7NI7 - chains A and B; structure by X-ray diffraction, 2.50 A resolution.

# Chain A
Name: N6-adenosine-methyltransferase catalytic subunit
Source organism: Homo sapiens
Notes: EC 2.1.1.348
UniProt: Q86U44 (MTA70_HUMAN); residue numbers follow UniProt; this construct covers 354-580
Chain sequence (246 residues; row label = number of the first residue in the row):
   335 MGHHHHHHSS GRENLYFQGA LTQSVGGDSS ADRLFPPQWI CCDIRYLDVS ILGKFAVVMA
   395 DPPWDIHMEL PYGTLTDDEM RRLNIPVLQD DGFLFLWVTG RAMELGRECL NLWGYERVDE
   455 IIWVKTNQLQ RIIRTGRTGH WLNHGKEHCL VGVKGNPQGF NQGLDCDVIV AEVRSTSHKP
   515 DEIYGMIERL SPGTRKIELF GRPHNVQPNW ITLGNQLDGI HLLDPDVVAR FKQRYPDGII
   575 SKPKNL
Not modelled in the structure: 335-367, 402-403, 468-472, 577-580
Sequence notes: initiating methionine (335); expression tag (336-353)
Residues lining bound ligands: UEH ((R)-4-((4,4-dimethylpiperidin-1-yl)methyl)-2-hydroxy-N-((3-hydroxy-1-(6-((3-(methylcarbamoyl)benzyl)amino)pyrimidin-4-yl)piperidin-3-yl)methyl)benzamide): Cys-376, Asp-377, Ile-378, Arg-379, Asp-395, Pro-396, Pro-397, Tyr-406, Gly-407, Thr-408, Leu-409, Trp-431, Trp-457, Glu-481, Ser-511, His-512, Lys-513, Phe-534, Gly-535, Arg-536, Gly-548, Asn-549, Gln-550
Swiss-Prot annotation at these positions:
  - region: Pro-396 to Thr-410 (Gate loop 1), Glu-450 to Glu-454 (Interaction with METTL14), Gln-462 to Gly-479 (Interphase loop), Gln-464 to Lys-480 (Interaction with METTL14), Arg-465 to His-478 (Positively charged region required for RNA-binding), Val-507 to Asp-515 (Gate loop 2)
  - binding site (S-adenosyl-L-methionine): Asp-377, Ile-378, Asp-395, Lys-513, Arg-536 to Asn-539, Asn-549, Gln-550
  - site (Interaction with METTL14): Glu-438, Arg-441
  - natural variant: Tyr-406 (Y406C: Found in patients with large intestine cancer; uncertain significance)
  - mutagenesis: Asp-377 (D377A: Abolishes methyltransferase activity), Asp-395 to Trp-398 (Loss of function. Abolishes ability to regulate primary miRNA processing. Does not affect ability to promote mRNA translation. Abolishes formation of m6A at DNA damage sites), Asp-395 (D395A: Abolishes methyltransferase activity), Tyr-406 (Y406A: Strong reduction in methyltransferase activity), Gln-462 to Gly-479 (Impaired RNA-binding and methyltransferase activities), Trp-475 (W475A: Decreased methyltransferase activity), Asn-477 (N477A: Decreased methyltransferase activity), Glu-532 (E532A: Abolishes methyltransferase activity), Arg-536 (R536A: Slight reduction in methyltransferase activity), His-538 (H538A: Slight reduction in methyltransferase activity), Asn-539 (N539A: Abolishes methyltransferase activity), Asn-549 (N549A: Slight reduction in methyltransferase activity. Strong reduction in methyltransferase activity; when associated with A-550), 1 further mutagenesis entry in UniProt
Reported in the primary citation:
  - binding site for UEH: Asp-395

# Chain B
Name: N6-adenosine-methyltransferase non-catalytic subunit
Source organism: Homo sapiens
UniProt: Q9HCE5 (MET14_HUMAN); residue numbers follow UniProt; this construct covers 107-395
Chain sequence (290 residues; numbered 106 to 395; the number before each row is that of its first residue):
   106 MLKGTQSLNP HNDYCQHFVD TGHRPQNFIR DVGLADRFEE YPKLRELIRL KDELIAKSNT
   166 PPMYLQADIE AFDIRELTPK FDVILLEPPL EEYYRETGIT ANEKCWTWDD IMKLEIDEIA
   226 APRSFIFLWC GSGEGLDLGR VCLRKWGYRR CEDICWIKTN KNNPGKTKTL DPKAVFQRTK
   286 EHCLMGIKGT VKRSTDGDFI HANVDIDLII TEEPEIGNIE KPVEIFHIIE HFCLGRRRLH
   346 LFGRDSTIRP GWLTVGPTLT NSNYNAETYA SYFSAPNSYL TGCTEEIERL
Not modelled in the structure: 106-116, 137-149, 203-208, 297-308, 394-395
Disulfides: Cys-338/Cys-388
Sequence notes: initiating methionine (106)
Ion coordination: Mg2+ near Asp-157 (its only coordinating residue here)
Swiss-Prot annotation at these positions:
  - region: Arg-135, Asp-136 (Interaction with METTL3), Ser-237, Gly-238 (Interaction with METTL3), Arg-245 to Arg-254 (Positively charged region required for RNA-binding), Arg-255 to Asp-258 (Interaction with METTL3), Lys-278 to His-287 (Interaction with METTL3), Lys-297, Arg-298 (Positively charged region required for RNA-binding), Asn-308 to Asp-312 (Interaction with METTL3)
  - site (Interaction with METTL3): Tyr-146, Asp-242, Arg-245, Arg-298
  - mutagenesis: Asp-173 (D173A: Little or no effect on S-adenosyl-L-methionine-binding or methyltransferase activity; when associated with A-192), Glu-192 (E192A: Little or no effect on methyltransferase activity. Little or no effect on S-adenosyl-L-methionine-binding or methyltransferase activity; when associated with A-173), Tyr-198 (Y198A: Does not affect methyltransferase activity of the heterodimer complex formed with METTL3), Arg-245 (R245E: Reduced RNA-binding. Reduced RNA-binding; when associated with E-255), Arg-254 to Arg-255 (Strongly reduced methyltransferase activity of the heterodimer complex formed with METTL3), Arg-255 (R255E: Reduced RNA-binding; when associated with E-245), Lys-297 to Arg-298 (Reduced RNA-binding), Arg-298 (R298P: Strongly decreased methyltransferase activity of the heterodimer complex formed with METTL3, probably due to reduced RNA-binding), Asp-312 (D312A: Decreased methyltransferase activity of the heterodimer complex formed with METTL3), Cys-338 (C338A: Does not affect methyltransferase activity of the heterodimer complex formed with METTL3), Pro-362 to Thr-363 (Little or no effect on methyltransferase activity of the heterodimer complex formed with METTL3)

# Interface between chain A and chain B
Contacting residue pairs (98; chain A residue first):
  Phe-427(A) / Val-280(B)  hydrophobic
  Phe-429(A) / Phe-281(B)  hydrophobic
  Gly-434(A) / Arg-255(B)  hydrogen bond (backbone-side chain)
  Met-437(A) / Arg-245(B)
  Met-437(A) / Arg-255(B)
  Glu-438(A) / Arg-245(B)  salt bridge
  Glu-438(A) / Arg-249(B)
  Glu-438(A) / Arg-255(B)  salt bridge
  Arg-441(A) / Leu-241(B)
  Arg-441(A) / Asp-242(B)  salt bridge
  Arg-441(A) / Arg-245(B)
  Glu-450(A) / Lys-278(B)  salt bridge
  Arg-451(A) / Gly-238(B)  hydrogen bond (side chain-backbone)
  Arg-451(A) / Leu-241(B)
  Arg-451(A) / Asp-242(B)  salt bridge
  Val-452(A) / Lys-278(B)
  Val-452(A) / Val-280(B)  hydrophobic
  Val-452(A) / Arg-283(B)  hydrogen bond (backbone-side chain)
  Asp-453(A) / Ala-279(B)
  Asp-453(A) / Val-280(B)  hydrogen bond (side chain-backbone)
  Asp-453(A) / Phe-281(B)  hydrogen bond (side chain-backbone)
  Asp-453(A) / Arg-283(B)  salt bridge
  Glu-454(A) / Leu-241(B)
  Glu-454(A) / Lys-285(B)  hydrogen bond (backbone-side chain)
  Glu-454(A) / His-287(B)
  Ile-455(A) / Phe-281(B)  hydrophobic
  Ile-456(A) / Cys-260(B)  hydrophobic
  Ile-456(A) / Ile-262(B)  hydrophobic
  Ile-456(A) / Lys-285(B)
  Val-458(A) / Ile-262(B)  hydrophobic
  Val-458(A) / Leu-313(B)  hydrophobic
  Gln-464(A) / Tyr-119(B)
  Gln-464(A) / Phe-133(B)
  Gln-464(A) / Ile-134(B)
  Gln-464(A) / Arg-135(B)  hydrogen bond (backbone-backbone)
  Ile-466(A) / Ile-134(B)  hydrophobic
  Ile-466(A) / Ile-315(B)  hydrophobic
  Gly-473(A) / Glu-257(B)
  Trp-475(A) / Phe-230(B)  hydrophobic
  Trp-475(A) / Cys-256(B)
  Trp-475(A) / Glu-257(B)  hydrogen bond (backbone-side chain)
  Trp-475(A) / Met-290(B)  hydrophobic
  Trp-475(A) / Phe-337(B)
  Trp-475(A) / Leu-339(B)  hydrophobic
  Leu-476(A) / Glu-257(B)  hydrogen bond (backbone-side chain)
  Leu-476(A) / Ile-259(B)  hydrophobic
  Leu-476(A) / Asp-310(B)
  Leu-476(A) / Ile-311(B)
  Leu-476(A) / Phe-337(B)  hydrophobic
  Asn-477(A) / Val-309(B)
  Asn-477(A) / Asp-310(B)  hydrogen bond (backbone-backbone)
  Asn-477(A) / Ile-311(B)
  Asn-477(A) / Asp-312(B)  hydrogen bond (backbone-backbone)
  His-478(A) / Glu-257(B)  salt bridge
  His-478(A) / Ile-311(B)
  His-478(A) / Asp-312(B)
  Gly-479(A) / Ile-311(B)
  Gly-479(A) / Asp-312(B)  hydrogen bond (backbone-side chain)
  Gly-479(A) / Leu-313(B)
  Lys-480(A) / Asp-258(B)  hydrogen bond (side chain-backbone)
  Lys-480(A) / Cys-260(B)
  Lys-480(A) / Asp-312(B)  salt bridge
  Lys-480(A) / Leu-313(B)
  His-482(A) / Asp-258(B)
  Val-485(A) / Phe-281(B)  hydrophobic
  Gln-496(A) / Ala-279(B)
  Gln-496(A) / Val-280(B)
  Gly-497(A) / Val-280(B)  hydrogen bond (backbone-backbone)
  Gly-497(A) / Gln-282(B)  hydrogen bond (backbone-side chain)
  Leu-498(A) / Phe-123(B)
  Leu-498(A) / Val-124(B)
  Asp-499(A) / Cys-120(B)
  Asp-499(A) / Val-124(B)
  Asp-499(A) / Phe-281(B)
  Asp-499(A) / Gln-282(B)  hydrogen bond (backbone-backbone)
  Cys-500(A) / Pro-130(B)
  Cys-500(A) / Gln-282(B)
  Cys-500(A) / Thr-284(B)
  Asp-501(A) / Gln-282(B)  hydrogen bond (backbone-backbone)
  Asp-501(A) / Arg-283(B)
  Asp-501(A) / Thr-284(B)  hydrogen bond
  Asp-501(A) / Lys-285(B)  salt bridge
  Val-502(A) / Pro-130(B)
  Val-502(A) / Gln-131(B)
  Val-502(A) / Thr-284(B)
  Val-504(A) / Tyr-119(B)
  Val-504(A) / Pro-130(B)
  Val-504(A) / Gln-131(B)
  Val-504(A) / Ile-134(B)  hydrophobic
  Glu-516(A) / Asn-117(B)
  Glu-516(A) / Asp-118(B)
  Glu-516(A) / Cys-120(B)
  Met-520(A) / Cys-120(B)  hydrophobic
  Met-520(A) / Phe-281(B)  hydrophobic
  Arg-523(A) / Cys-120(B)
  Arg-523(A) / Gln-121(B)
  Arg-523(A) / Val-124(B)
  Leu-524(A) / Val-280(B)  hydrophobic
Other interface residues (no listed pair), chain A (42 interface residues in all): Arg-435, Leu-463, Arg-465, His-474, Ile-503
Other interface residues (no listed pair), chain B (49 interface residues in all): Arg-129, Glu-239, Pro-277, Ile-292, Val-296, Ile-333

# Summary
The interface between chain A and chain B involves 42 residues on one side and 49 on the other, with 18
hydrogen bonds and 9 salt bridges. Polar pairs include Glu-438(A)/Arg-245(B), Glu-438(A)/Arg-255(B) and
Arg-441(A)/Asp-242(B). Bound to chain A: compound UEH. The paper reports a binding site for UEH at Asp-395(A).
Here chain A is N6-adenosine-methyltransferase catalytic subunit and chain B is N6-adenosine-methyltransferase
non-catalytic subunit, both from Homo sapiens. Entry 7NI7 (Crystal structure of the human METTL3-METTL14
complex with compound UOZ031) was determined by X-ray diffraction together with 7NHG, 7NHI, 7NHJ, 7NHV, 7NI8,
7NIA and 11 further entries from the same study.
